3WTS - chains C and D of the 5 polymer chains in the assembly; structure by X-ray diffraction, 2.35 A resolution.

# Chain C
Molecule: Protein C-ets-1
From: Homo sapiens
Reference sequence: P14921 (ETS1_HUMAN); residues 276-441 here = UniProt positions 276-441
Sequence (166 residues; numbered 276 to 441; the number before each row is that of its first residue):
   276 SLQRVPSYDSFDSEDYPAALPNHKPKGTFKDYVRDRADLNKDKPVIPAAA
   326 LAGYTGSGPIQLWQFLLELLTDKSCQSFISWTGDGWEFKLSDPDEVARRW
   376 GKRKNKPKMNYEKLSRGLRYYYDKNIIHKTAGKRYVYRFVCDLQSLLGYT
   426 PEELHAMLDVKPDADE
Not modelled in the structure: 276-318, 437-441
UniProt features mapped onto this chain:
  - DNA-binding region: Ile335 to Val415 (ETS)
  - region: Phe304 to Ala312 (Helix HI-1), Ala323 to Thr330 (Helix HI-2), Leu418 to Leu422 (Helix H4), Pro426 to Met432 (Helix H5)
  - modified residue: Ser282 (Phosphoserine), Ser285 (Phosphoserine), Lys305 (N6-acetyllysine)
From the paper describing this entry:
  - conformationally variable residues (order/disorder transition, side-chain flip): Tyr329
  - binding site for the 15-nt DNA strand: Gly333, Pro334
  - contacts within the chain: Tyr329-Pro334 (hydrophobic contact), Pro334-Ile335 (hydrophobic contact)
  - binding site for the 15-nt DNA strand (chain D): Leu337
  - mutagenesis - G333P, P334G: unchanged binding to Pax5
  - mutagenesis - G333P, P334G: abolished binding to phosphorylated Ets1 with Runx1
  - mutagenesis - G333P, P334G: decreased signaling in response to phosphorylated Ets1 and Runx1
  - post-translational modification sites: Ser282, Ser285 (citing earlier work)
  - mutagenesis - G333P, P334G: abolished binding to Runt-related transcription factor 1
  - mutagenesis - G333P, P334G: decreased signaling with Runt-related transcription factor 1

# Chain D
Molecule: 15-nt DNA strand
Sequence (15 nucleotides; each row starts with the number of its first residue):
     1 GAAGCCACATCCTCT

# Chain C / chain D interface
Contacting residue pairs - 17 pairs, chain C then chain D:
  Gln336(C) - DA7(D)  phosphate contact
  Gln336(C) - DC8(D)  phosphate contact
  Leu337(C) - DC8(D)  hydrogen bond to the phosphate
  Trp375(C) - DA9(D)  hydrogen bond to the phosphate
  Lys379(C) - DC8(D)  hydrogen bond to the phosphate
  Lys379(C) - DA9(D)  salt bridge to the phosphate
  Lys381(C) - DA9(D)  sugar contact
  Lys381(C) - DT10(D)  phosphate contact
  Lys383(C) - DT10(D)  phosphate contact
  Met384(C) - DA9(D)  phosphate contact
  Met384(C) - DT10(D)  phosphate contact
  Lys388(C) - DT10(D)  salt bridge to the phosphate
  Arg391(C) - DT10(D)  base contact
  Arg391(C) - DC11(D)  base contact
  Tyr395(C) - DA9(D)  base contact
  Tyr396(C) - DC8(D)  hydrogen bond to the phosphate
  Lys399(C) - DA7(D)  salt bridge to the phosphate

# Summary
The interface between chain C and chain D involves 12 residues on one side and 5 on the other; the contacts
include 4 hydrogen bonds and 3 salt bridges. Polar contacts include Leu337(C)-DC8(D), Trp375(C)-DA9(D) and
Lys379(C)-DC8(D). From the paper: a binding site for the 15-nt DNA strand at Gly333(C) and Pro334(C); G333P
and P334G of chain C abolish binding to phosphorylated Ets1 with Runx1.
Chain C is Protein C-ets-1 (Homo sapiens) and chain D is a 15-nt DNA strand; the structure, Crystal structure
of the complex comprised of ETS1, RUNX1, CBFBETA, and the tcralpha gene enhancer DNA, was determined by X-ray
diffraction, deposited together with 3WTT, 3WTU, 3WTV, 3WTW, 3WTX and 3WU1.
